Entry 6VK8 (X-ray diffraction, 2.03 A resolution); this record covers chains A and B of the 8 polymer chains in the assembly.

# Chain A
Protein: Methane monooxygenase component A alpha chain
Source organism: Methylosinus trichosporium OB3b
UniProtKB: A0A2D2D5X0 (A0A2D2D5X0_METTR); numbering as in UniProt (aligned over 1-526)
Amino-acid sequence (526 residues; each row starts with the number of its first residue):
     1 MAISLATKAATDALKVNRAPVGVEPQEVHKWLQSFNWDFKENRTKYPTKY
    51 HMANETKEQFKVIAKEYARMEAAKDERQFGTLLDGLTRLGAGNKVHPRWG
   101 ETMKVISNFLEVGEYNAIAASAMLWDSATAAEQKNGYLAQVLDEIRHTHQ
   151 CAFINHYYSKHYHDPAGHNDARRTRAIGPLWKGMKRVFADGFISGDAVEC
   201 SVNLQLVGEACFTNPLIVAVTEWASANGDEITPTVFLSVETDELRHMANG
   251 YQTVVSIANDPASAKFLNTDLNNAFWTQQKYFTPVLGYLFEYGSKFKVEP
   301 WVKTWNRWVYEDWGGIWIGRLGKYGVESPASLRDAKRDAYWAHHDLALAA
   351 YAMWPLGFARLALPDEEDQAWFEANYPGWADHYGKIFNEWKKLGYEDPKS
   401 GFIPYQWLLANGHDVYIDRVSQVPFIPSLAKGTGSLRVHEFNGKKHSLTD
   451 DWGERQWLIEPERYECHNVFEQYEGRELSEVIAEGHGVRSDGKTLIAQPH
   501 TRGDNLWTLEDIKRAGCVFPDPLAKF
Unresolved in the structure: 1-11
Ion coordination: Fe ion site 1: Glu114, Glu144, His147 (together with succinic acid); Fe ion site 2: Glu144, Glu209, Glu243, His246 (together with succinic acid)
Ligand contacts: succinic acid (SIN): Leu110, Gly113, Glu114, Ala117, Glu144, His147, Phe188, Phe192, Leu204, Gly208, Glu209, Thr213, Leu216, Glu243
From the paper describing this entry:
  - conformationally variable residues (side-chain flip): Leu110, Phe188, Leu216
  - binding site for succinic acid: Phe188

# Chain B
Protein: Methane monooxygenase
Source organism: Methylosinus trichosporium OB3b
UniProtKB: A0A2D2D5X7 (A0A2D2D5X7_METTR); numbering as in UniProt (aligned over 1-395)
Amino-acid sequence (395 residues; numbered 1 to 395; the number before each row is that of its first residue):
     1 MSQPQSSQVTKRGLTDPERAAIIAAAVPDHALDTQRKYHYFIQPRWKRLS
    51 EYEQLSCYAQPNPDWIAGGLDWGDWTQKFHGGRPSWGNESTELRTTDWYR
   101 HRDPARRWHHPYVKDKSEEARYTQRFLAAYSSEGSIRTIDPYWRDEILNK
   151 YFGALLYSEYGLFNAHSSVGRDCLSDTIRQTAVFAALDKVDNAQMIQMER
   201 LFIAKLVPGFDASTDVPKKIWTTDPIYSGARATVQEIWQGVQDWNEILWA
   251 GHAVYDATFGQFARREFFQRLATVYGDTLTPFFTAQSQTYFQTTRGAIDD
   301 LFVYCLANDSEFGAHNRTFLNAWTEHYLASSVAALKDFVGLYAKVEKVAG
   351 ATDRAGVSEALQRVFGDWKIDYADKIGFRVDVDQKVDAVLAGYKN
Unresolved in the structure: 1-3

# Interface between chain A and chain B
Contacting residue pairs - 266 pairs, chain A then chain B:
  Asp12(A) - Arg137(B)
  Ala13(A) - Arg137(B)
  Leu14(A) - Arg137(B)  hydrogen bond (backbone-side chain)
  Val16(A) - Gly134(B)
  Val16(A) - Ile136(B)  hydrophobic
  Val16(A) - Arg137(B)
  Val16(A) - Leu206(B)
  Asn17(A) - Ser131(B)
  Arg18(A) - Ser131(B)
  Arg18(A) - Ser132(B)
  Ala19(A) - Ser131(B)  hydrogen bond (backbone-side chain)
  Pro20(A) - Ala128(B)
  Pro20(A) - Ser131(B)
  Pro20(A) - Ser132(B)
  Val21(A) - Leu127(B)
  Val21(A) - Ala128(B)  hydrogen bond (backbone-backbone)
  Val21(A) - Ser131(B)  hydrogen bond (backbone-side chain)
  Val21(A) - Phe202(B)
  Val21(A) - Lys205(B)
  Gly22(A) - Gln124(B)
  Gly22(A) - Leu127(B)
  Gly22(A) - Lys205(B)  hydrogen bond (backbone-side chain)
  Val23(A) - Gln124(B)  hydrogen bond (backbone-side chain)
  Val23(A) - Met198(B)  hydrophobic
  Val23(A) - Phe202(B)  hydrophobic
  Glu27(A) - Leu201(B)
  Glu27(A) - Lys205(B)  salt bridge
  Val28(A) - Gln194(B)
  Val28(A) - Met198(B)  hydrophobic
  Val28(A) - Leu201(B)  hydrophobic
  Trp31(A) - Gln197(B)
  Trp31(A) - Leu201(B)
  Trp31(A) - Ser213(B)
  Trp31(A) - Thr214(B)
  Leu32(A) - Gln194(B)
  Ser34(A) - Tyr157(B)  hydrogen bond (backbone-side chain)
  Ser34(A) - Thr214(B)  hydrogen bond
  Ser34(A) - Lys218(B)  hydrogen bond (backbone-side chain)
  Phe35(A) - Leu156(B)  hydrophobic
  Phe35(A) - Tyr157(B)
  Phe35(A) - Tyr160(B)
  Phe35(A) - Ala193(B)  hydrophobic
  Phe35(A) - Gln197(B)
  Asn36(A) - Tyr160(B)
  Asn36(A) - Lys218(B)  hydrogen bond (backbone-side chain)
  Asn36(A) - Trp238(B)
  Trp37(A) - Tyr157(B)
  Trp37(A) - Gly161(B)
  Trp37(A) - Trp221(B)
  Trp37(A) - Thr222(B)
  Trp37(A) - Arg231(B)
  Trp37(A) - Gln235(B)  hydrogen bond
  Trp37(A) - Trp238(B)  hydrophobic
  Phe39(A) - Gln235(B)
  Phe39(A) - Trp238(B)  hydrophobic
  Phe39(A) - Gln239(B)
  Glu41(A) - Gln239(B)
  Asn42(A) - Trp238(B)
  Asn42(A) - Gln239(B)  hydrogen bond
  Arg43(A) - Gln239(B)
  Lys45(A) - Ser168(B)  hydrogen bond
  Lys45(A) - Trp238(B)  hydrogen bond (side chain-backbone)
  Lys45(A) - Gln239(B)
  Lys45(A) - Val241(B)  hydrogen bond (side chain-backbone)
  Lys45(A) - Gln242(B)
  Lys45(A) - Ile247(B)
  Tyr46(A) - Ser168(B)  hydrogen bond (side chain-backbone)
  Tyr46(A) - Arg171(B)
  Tyr46(A) - Asp172(B)  hydrogen bond
  Tyr46(A) - Gln242(B)  hydrogen bond
  Ile63(A) - Gln194(B)
  Ala64(A) - Lys116(B)
  Ala64(A) - Leu187(B)  hydrophobic
  Ala64(A) - Asp191(B)
  Ala64(A) - Gln194(B)  hydrogen bond (backbone-side chain)
  Lys65(A) - Lys116(B)
  Lys65(A) - Glu119(B)
  Lys65(A) - Ala120(B)
  Lys65(A) - Asp191(B)  salt bridge
  Lys65(A) - Met195(B)  hydrogen bond
  Lys65(A) - Gln286(B)  hydrogen bond
  Lys65(A) - Tyr290(B)  hydrogen bond
  Tyr67(A) - His109(B)  hydrogen bond
  Tyr67(A) - Val113(B)  hydrophobic
  Ala68(A) - Val113(B)
  Ala68(A) - Lys116(B)
  Ala68(A) - Ser117(B)
  Arg69(A) - Ser117(B)
  Arg69(A) - Arg121(B)
  Ala72(A) - Val113(B)
  Ala72(A) - Lys114(B)
  Ala72(A) - Ser117(B)
  Asp75(A) - His110(B)  salt bridge
  Asp75(A) - Val113(B)
  Glu76(A) - Lys114(B)  salt bridge
  Phe79(A) - Trp108(B)  hydrophobic
  Phe79(A) - His110(B)
  Asn93(A) - Val27(B)
  Lys94(A) - Leu14(B)
  Lys94(A) - Ile23(B)
  Val95(A) - Ile23(B)
  Val95(A) - Val27(B)
  His96(A) - Ile23(B)
  His96(A) - Ala26(B)
  Pro97(A) - Ala26(B)
  Pro97(A) - Val27(B)
  Glu111(A) - Tyr38(B)  hydrogen bond
  Val112(A) - Pro61(B)  hydrophobic
  Tyr115(A) - Ala59(B)  hydrophobic
  Tyr115(A) - Gln60(B)  hydrogen bond
  Tyr115(A) - Trp86(B)  hydrophobic
  Tyr115(A) - Ser175(B)
  Tyr115(A) - Asp176(B)  hydrogen bond (side chain-backbone)
  Tyr115(A) - Arg179(B)  hydrogen bond
  Asn116(A) - Trp86(B)
  Ile118(A) - Arg179(B)
  Ala119(A) - Trp86(B)  hydrophobic
  Ala119(A) - Gly170(B)
  Ala119(A) - Arg171(B)
  Ala122(A) - Ser167(B)
  Ala122(A) - Gly170(B)
  Ala122(A) - Arg171(B)
  Met123(A) - Phe79(B)  hydrophobic
  Met123(A) - Arg171(B)  hydrogen bond
  Trp125(A) - Phe163(B)  hydrophobic
  Trp125(A) - Asn164(B)  hydrogen bond
  Trp125(A) - His166(B)
  Trp125(A) - Ser167(B)
  Trp125(A) - Ala186(B)  hydrophobic
  Asp126(A) - Ser167(B)  hydrogen bond
  Asp126(A) - Ser168(B)
  Ala131(A) - Tyr160(B)
  Lys134(A) - Tyr160(B)
  Lys134(A) - Asn164(B)
  Asn135(A) - Gln194(B)  hydrogen bond
  Leu138(A) - Phe163(B)  hydrophobic
  Leu138(A) - Leu187(B)  hydrophobic
  Leu138(A) - Val190(B)  hydrophobic
  Val141(A) - Val183(B)  hydrophobic
  Leu142(A) - His109(B)  hydrogen bond (backbone-side chain)
  Leu142(A) - Val183(B)  hydrophobic
  Leu142(A) - Leu187(B)  hydrophobic
  Ile145(A) - Gln180(B)
  Ile145(A) - Val183(B)  hydrophobic
  Arg146(A) - His109(B)
  Thr148(A) - Ala59(B)
  His149(A) - Leu55(B)
  His149(A) - Ser56(B)  hydrogen bond
  His149(A) - Trp108(B)
  His149(A) - His109(B)  hydrogen bond (side chain-backbone)
  His149(A) - Gln180(B)  hydrogen bond
  Ala152(A) - Tyr38(B)
  Ala152(A) - Leu55(B)
  Phe153(A) - Glu51(B)
  Phe153(A) - Leu55(B)  hydrophobic
  Asn155(A) - Tyr38(B)
  His156(A) - Tyr38(B)
  His156(A) - Glu51(B)  salt bridge
  His156(A) - Gln54(B)
  Ser159(A) - Arg36(B)  hydrogen bond (backbone-side chain)
  Ser159(A) - Tyr38(B)
  Lys160(A) - Arg36(B)  hydrogen bond (backbone-side chain)
  His161(A) - Arg36(B)
  Tyr162(A) - Arg36(B)  hydrogen bond (backbone-side chain)
  His163(A) - Val27(B)
  His163(A) - Pro28(B)
  His163(A) - Ala31(B)
  His163(A) - Leu32(B)  hydrogen bond (backbone-backbone)
  Asp164(A) - Leu32(B)
  Pro165(A) - Asp33(B)
  Pro165(A) - Gln35(B)
  Pro165(A) - Arg36(B)
  Ala166(A) - Asp33(B)
  His168(A) - Tyr38(B)
  Asn169(A) - Gln35(B)  hydrogen bond (side chain-backbone)
  Asn169(A) - Lys37(B)
  Asn169(A) - Tyr38(B)
  Asn169(A) - His39(B)  hydrogen bond (backbone-backbone)
  Asn169(A) - Tyr40(B)
  Asp170(A) - His39(B)
  Asp170(A) - Tyr40(B)  hydrogen bond
  Asp170(A) - Phe41(B)
  Ala171(A) - His39(B)  hydrogen bond (backbone-side chain)
  Arg172(A) - Tyr38(B)
  Arg172(A) - His39(B)  hydrogen bond (backbone-side chain)
  Arg172(A) - Gln54(B)  hydrogen bond (side chain-backbone)
  Arg172(A) - Leu55(B)  hydrogen bond (side chain-backbone)
  Arg172(A) - Ser56(B)
  Arg172(A) - Cys57(B)  hydrogen bond (side chain-backbone)
  Arg172(A) - Tyr58(B)
  Arg172(A) - Ala59(B)
  Arg173(A) - Tyr40(B)  hydrogen bond
  Arg173(A) - Phe41(B)
  Arg175(A) - Tyr58(B)
  Arg175(A) - Ala59(B)
  Arg175(A) - Pro61(B)
  Ala176(A) - Asp71(B)
  Ala176(A) - Trp72(B)  hydrogen bond (backbone-side chain)
  Trp181(A) - Pro61(B)  hydrophobic
  Trp181(A) - Asp71(B)  hydrogen bond
  Lys182(A) - Trp72(B)  hydrogen bond (side chain-backbone)
  Lys182(A) - Thr76(B)
  Lys185(A) - Asp71(B)  salt bridge
  Lys185(A) - Thr76(B)
  Arg186(A) - Thr76(B)  hydrogen bond (backbone-side chain)
  Arg186(A) - Gln77(B)  hydrogen bond
  Asp190(A) - Trp75(B)
  Asp190(A) - Thr76(B)  hydrogen bond
  Asp190(A) - Gln77(B)
  Asp190(A) - Ser85(B)  hydrogen bond
  Gly191(A) - Gln77(B)
  Ile193(A) - Phe79(B)
  Ile193(A) - Ser85(B)
  Ile193(A) - Trp86(B)  hydrophobic
  Ile193(A) - Arg171(B)  hydrogen bond (backbone-side chain)
  Ser194(A) - Gln77(B)  hydrogen bond (side chain-backbone)
  Ser194(A) - Lys78(B)
  Ser194(A) - Phe79(B)
  Ser194(A) - Ser85(B)  hydrogen bond
  Gly195(A) - Phe79(B)
  Glu222(A) - Thr10(B)  hydrogen bond
  Ser225(A) - Arg12(B)
  Ser225(A) - Gly13(B)  hydrogen bond (backbone-backbone)
  Ala226(A) - Thr10(B)
  Ala226(A) - Lys11(B)
  Ala226(A) - Gly13(B)
  Ala226(A) - Arg19(B)
  Asn227(A) - Ile23(B)
  Gly228(A) - Gly13(B)
  Gly228(A) - Leu14(B)
  Glu230(A) - Arg12(B)  salt bridge
  Glu230(A) - Leu14(B)
  Phe296(A) - Arg19(B)
  Phe296(A) - Ile22(B)  hydrophobic
  Arg360(A) - Leu32(B)
  Glu460(A) - His80(B)
  Glu462(A) - Lys78(B)
  Glu462(A) - His80(B)
  Glu462(A) - Gly81(B)  hydrogen bond (side chain-backbone)
  Glu462(A) - Gly82(B)
  Arg463(A) - Thr76(B)
  Arg463(A) - Gln77(B)
  Arg463(A) - Lys78(B)  hydrogen bond (side chain-backbone)
  Arg463(A) - Phe79(B)
  Arg463(A) - His80(B)  hydrogen bond
  Tyr464(A) - Thr76(B)
  Tyr464(A) - Gln77(B)  hydrogen bond
  Glu465(A) - Asp74(B)
  Glu465(A) - Lys78(B)  salt bridge
  Cys466(A) - Asp74(B)
  Cys466(A) - Trp75(B)
  Cys466(A) - Thr76(B)
  His467(A) - Trp72(B)
  His467(A) - Gly73(B)
  His467(A) - Asp74(B)  hydrogen bond (side chain-backbone)
  Asn468(A) - Trp72(B)
  Val469(A) - Trp72(B)  hydrophobic
  Gln472(A) - Trp72(B)
  Tyr473(A) - Trp72(B)
  Arg489(A) - Leu32(B)  hydrogen bond (side chain-backbone)
  Arg489(A) - Asp33(B)
  Ser490(A) - Asp33(B)  hydrogen bond
  Ser490(A) - Thr34(B)
  Gly503(A) - Pro28(B)
  Gly503(A) - His30(B)  hydrogen bond (backbone-side chain)
  Gly503(A) - Leu32(B)
Interface residues without a listed pair, chain A (122 interface residues in all): Lys15, Pro47, Glu71, Leu89, Ala91, Tyr158, Val298, Val420, Gln422, Thr501, Arg502
Interface residues without a listed pair, chain B (117 interface residues in all): Gln8, Leu70, Arg83, Tyr112, Glu133, Ala165, Phe184, Ala212, Val234

# In short
Chain A and chain B form an interface of 122 and 117 residues respectively; the contacts include 68 hydrogen
bonds and 8 salt bridges. Polar pairs include Glu27(A)-Lys205(B), Lys65(A)-Asp191(B) and Asp75(A)-His110(B).
Chain A binds succinic acid. The paper reports a binding site for succinic acid at Phe188(A); conformational
variability at Leu110(A), Phe188(A) and Leu216(A).
Chain A is Methane monooxygenase component A alpha chain and chain B is Methane monooxygenase, both from
Methylosinus trichosporium OB3b; the structure, Crystal Structure of Methylosinus trichosporium OB3b Soluble
Methane Monooxygenase Hydroxylase and Regulatory Component Complex with small ..., was determined by X-ray
diffraction, deposited together with 6VK4, 6VK5, 6VK6 and 6VK7.
